Entry 6SOF (electron microscopy, 4.30 A resolution (low resolution: residue-level contacts below are approximate; hydrogen-bond / salt-bridge calls are withheld)); this record covers chains A and C of the 12 polymer chains in the assembly.

== Chain A (and C) ==
Protein: Insulin receptor
From: Homo sapiens
Notes: EC 2.7.10.1; chain C of this document is another copy of the same molecule, construct and numbering; everything in this record applies to it too
UniProtKB: P06213 (INSR_HUMAN), isoform P06213-2; residues 1-719 here correspond to UniProt positions 28-746 (UniProt number = residue number + 27)
Sequence (719 residues; numbered 1 to 719; the number before each row is that of its first residue):
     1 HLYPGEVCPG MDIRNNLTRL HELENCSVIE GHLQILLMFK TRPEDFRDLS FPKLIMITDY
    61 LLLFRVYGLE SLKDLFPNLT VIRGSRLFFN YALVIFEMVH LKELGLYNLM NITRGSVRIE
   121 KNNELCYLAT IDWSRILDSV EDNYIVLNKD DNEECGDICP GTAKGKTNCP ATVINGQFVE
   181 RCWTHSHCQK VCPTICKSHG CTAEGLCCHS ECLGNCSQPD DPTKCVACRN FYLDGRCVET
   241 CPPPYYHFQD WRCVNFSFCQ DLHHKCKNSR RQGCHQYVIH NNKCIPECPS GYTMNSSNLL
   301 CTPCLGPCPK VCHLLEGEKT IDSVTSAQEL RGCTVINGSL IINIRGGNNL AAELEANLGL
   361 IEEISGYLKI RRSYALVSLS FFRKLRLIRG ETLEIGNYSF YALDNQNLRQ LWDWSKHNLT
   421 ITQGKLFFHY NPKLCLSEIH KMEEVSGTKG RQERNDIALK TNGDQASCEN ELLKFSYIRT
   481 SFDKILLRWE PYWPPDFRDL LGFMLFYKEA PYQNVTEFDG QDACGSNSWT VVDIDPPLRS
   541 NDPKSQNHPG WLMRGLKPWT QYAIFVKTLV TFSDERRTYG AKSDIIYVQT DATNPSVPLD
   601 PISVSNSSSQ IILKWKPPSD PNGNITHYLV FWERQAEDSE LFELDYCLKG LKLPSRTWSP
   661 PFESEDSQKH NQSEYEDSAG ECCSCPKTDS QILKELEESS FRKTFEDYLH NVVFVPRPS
Cystine bridges: Cys8-Cys26, Cys126-Cys155, Cys159-Cys182, Cys169-Cys188, Cys192-Cys201, Cys196-Cys207, Cys208-Cys216, Cys212-Cys225, Cys228-Cys237, Cys241-Cys253, Cys259-Cys284, Cys266-Cys274, Cys288-Cys301, Cys304-Cys308, Cys312-Cys333, Cys435-Cys468, Cys682-Cys685
Reported in the primary citation:
  - self-association interface (contacts with another copy of this molecule): Tyr646 to Lys649, Leu648 to Lys652

== Chain A / chain C interface ==
Cross-chain cystine bridges: Cys524(A)-Cys524(C), Cys683(A)-Cys683(C)
Contacting residue pairs (91):
  Arg14(A) - Val713(C)
  Phe88(A) - Tyr708(C)
  Phe88(A) - Leu709(C)
  Phe89(A) - Phe701(C)
  Phe89(A) - Thr704(C)
  Phe89(A) - Tyr708(C)
  Tyr91(A) - Phe701(C)
  Val94(A) - Phe705(C)
  Arg118(A) - Phe701(C)
  Arg118(A) - Arg702(C)
  Arg118(A) - Phe705(C)
  Tyr144(A) - Phe701(C)
  Arg345(A) - Glu697(C)
  Arg345(A) - Ser700(C)
  Gly346(A) - Glu697(C)
  Arg372(A) - Phe572(C)
  Arg372(A) - Asp574(C)
  Tyr374(A) - Lys694(C)
  Tyr374(A) - Glu697(C)
  Ile395(A) - Arg454(C)
  Tyr401(A) - Arg454(C)
  Phe427(A) - Asn455(C)
  His429(A) - Asn455(C)
  Tyr430(A) - Lys460(C)
  Arg454(A) - Ile395(C)
  Arg454(A) - Tyr401(C)
  Asn455(A) - Tyr398(C)
  Asn455(A) - Phe427(C)
  Lys460(A) - Asp404(C)
  Lys460(A) - Tyr430(C)
  Thr461(A) - Tyr430(C)
  Asp522(A) - Gln691(C)
  Cys524(A) - Cys524(C)  disulfide
  Ser526(A) - Ser684(C)
  Asp574(A) - Arg371(C)
  Lys649(A) - Tyr646(C)
  Lys649(A) - Cys647(C)
  Lys649(A) - Leu648(C)
  Ser667(A) - Gln668(C)
  Ser667(A) - Lys669(C)
  Gln668(A) - Gln668(C)
  Gln668(A) - Gln672(C)
  Lys669(A) - Gln672(C)
  Lys669(A) - Glu676(C)
  His670(A) - Gln672(C)
  His670(A) - Glu676(C)
  Asn671(A) - Glu676(C)
  Ser673(A) - Glu676(C)
  Tyr675(A) - Ala679(C)
  Tyr675(A) - Glu681(C)
  Tyr675(A) - Cys682(C)
  Glu676(A) - His670(C)
  Glu676(A) - Asn671(C)
  Glu676(A) - Gln672(C)
  Asp677(A) - Glu681(C)
  Asp677(A) - Cys682(C)
  Asp677(A) - Cys683(C)
  Gly680(A) - Cys683(C)
  Glu681(A) - Cys683(C)
  Glu681(A) - Ser684(C)
  Cys682(A) - Cys683(C)
  Cys682(A) - Ser684(C)
  Cys683(A) - Cys683(C)  disulfide
  Cys683(A) - Ser684(C)
  Ser684(A) - Ser684(C)
  Ser684(A) - Lys687(C)
  Cys685(A) - Ser684(C)
  Ser690(A) - Gln521(C)
  Leu693(A) - Tyr374(C)
  Leu693(A) - Gln406(C)
  Lys694(A) - Gly347(C)
  Lys694(A) - Tyr374(C)
  Glu697(A) - Arg345(C)
  Glu697(A) - Gly346(C)
  Glu697(A) - Tyr374(C)
  Ser700(A) - Arg345(C)
  Phe701(A) - Tyr91(C)
  Phe701(A) - Arg118(C)
  Arg702(A) - Tyr144(C)
  Phe705(A) - Phe96(C)
  Phe705(A) - Arg118(C)
  Phe705(A) - Glu120(C)
  Glu706(A) - Lys121(C)
  Tyr708(A) - Phe89(C)
  Tyr708(A) - Thr325(C)
  Tyr708(A) - Glu329(C)
  Leu709(A) - Phe64(C)
  Leu709(A) - Phe96(C)
  His710(A) - Phe64(C)
  Val712(A) - Phe88(C)
  Val713(A) - Leu36(C)
Also at the interface, not in a pair above, chain A (69 interface residues in all): Leu62, Phe64, Phe96, Glu120, Lys121, Asp322, Thr325, Leu403, Phe572, Ser678, Ala679, Lys687, Asp689, Thr704, Phe714
Also at the interface, not in a pair above, chain C (64 interface residues in all): Arg14, Ile344, Arg372, Ser526, Lys649, Glu706, His710

== In short ==
Chain A and chain C form an interface of 69 and 64 residues respectively, with 2 disulfide bonds. The paper
reports a self-association interface involving Tyr646(A) and Leu648(A).
Chain A and chain C are both Insulin receptor (Homo sapiens); the structure, human insulin receptor ectodomain
bound by 4 insulin, was determined by electron microscopy.
